Entry 4DXE (X-ray diffraction, 2.51 A resolution); this record covers chains B and L of the 6 polymer chains in the assembly.

Chain B:
Protein: acyl-carrier-protein synthase
From: Staphylococcus aureus
Notes: EC 2.7.8.7
UniProtKB: Q5HED0 (ACPS_STAAC); numbering as in UniProt (aligned over 1-119)
Amino-acid sequence (143 residues; row label = number of the first residue in the row; numbers below 1 keep their minus sign (Met-23 is residue -23)):
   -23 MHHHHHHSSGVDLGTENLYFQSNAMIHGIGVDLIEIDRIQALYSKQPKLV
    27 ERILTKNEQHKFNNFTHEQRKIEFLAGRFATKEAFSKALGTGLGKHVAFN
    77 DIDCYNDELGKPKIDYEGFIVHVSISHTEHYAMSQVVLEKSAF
Not modelled in the structure: -23 to -1, 69-72, 84-86, 118-119
Differences from the reference sequence: expression tag (-23 to 0)
Curated features (UniProtKB/Swiss-Prot):
  - binding site (Mg(2+)): Asp8, Glu59
Small-molecule neighbours: malonate ion (MLI): Arg46, Phe50, Arg54, Asn82, Pro88, Ile101, His103

Chain L:
Protein: Acyl carrier protein
From: Staphylococcus aureus
UniProtKB: Q5HGK0 (ACP_STAAC); residues 1-77 here = UniProt positions 1-77
Amino-acid sequence (101 residues; each row starts with the number of its first residue; numbers below 1 keep their minus sign (Met-23 is residue -23)):
   -23 MHHHHHHSSGVDLGTENLYFQSNAMENFDKVKDIIVDRLGVDADKVTEDA
    27 SFKDDLGADSLDIAELVMELEDEFGTEIPDEEAEKINTVGDAVKFINSLE
    77 K
Not modelled in the structure: -23 to -2, 75-77
Differences from the reference sequence: expression tag (-23 to 0)
Curated features (UniProtKB/Swiss-Prot):
  - modified residue: Ser36 (O-(pantetheine 4'-phosphoryl)serine)

How chain B and chain L interact:
Residue-residue contacts (12):
  Gln16(B) with Arg14(L)
  Tyr19(B) with Asp13(L)
  Ser20(B) with Asp13(L); Arg14(L), hydrogen bond (side chain-backbone); Glu41(L)
  Lys21(B) with Arg14(L)
  Thr42(B) with Asp18(L)
  His43(B) with Asp18(L), salt bridge
  Glu44(B) with Val12(L); Gly16(L); Val17(L); Asp18(L), hydrogen bond (backbone-side chain)
Also at the interface, not in a pair above, chain B (9 interface residues in all): Gln22, Pro23
Also at the interface, not in a pair above, chain L (9 interface residues in all): Leu15, Ala19

Summary:
Chain B and chain L each contribute 9 residues to their interface; the contacts include 2 hydrogen bonds and 1
salt bridge. Among the polar pairs are His43(B)-Asp18(L), Ser20(B)-Arg14(L) and Glu44(B)-Asp18(L). Chain B
binds malonate ion.
Chain B is acyl-carrier-protein synthase and chain L is Acyl carrier protein, both from Staphylococcus aureus;
the structure, 2.52 Angstrom resolution crystal structure of the acyl-carrier-protein synthase (AcpS)-acyl
carrier protein (ACP) protein-protein complex from ..., was determined by X-ray diffraction.
